Entry 6GGM (X-ray diffraction, 2.73 A resolution); this record covers chains A and P of the 3 polymer chains in the assembly.

[Chain A]
Molecule: MHC class I antigen
From: Homo sapiens
UniProtKB: E2G051 (E2G051_HUMAN); residues 1-274 here correspond to UniProt positions 22-295 (UniProt number = residue number + 21)
Amino-acid sequence (274 residues; row label = number of the first residue in the row):
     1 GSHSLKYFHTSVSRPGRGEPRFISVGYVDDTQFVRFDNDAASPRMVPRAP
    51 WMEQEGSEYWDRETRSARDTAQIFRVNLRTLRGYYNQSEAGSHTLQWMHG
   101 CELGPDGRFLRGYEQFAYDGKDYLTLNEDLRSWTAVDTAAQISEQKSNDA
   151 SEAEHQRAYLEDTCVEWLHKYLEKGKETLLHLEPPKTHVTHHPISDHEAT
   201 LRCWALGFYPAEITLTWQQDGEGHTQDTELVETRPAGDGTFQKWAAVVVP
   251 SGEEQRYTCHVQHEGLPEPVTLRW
Cystine bridges: Cys-101/Cys-164, Cys-203/Cys-259
Metal / ion sites: Zn2+ site 1: Glu-152, His-155 (shared with Lys-5(P) of chain P); Zn2+ site 2: His-181, Glu-183 (shared with 2 residues of chain C); Zn2+ site 3: Asp-196 (shared with 1 residue of chain C)

[Chain P]
Molecule: Mtb44*P2-Phe peptide variant (ARG-PHE-PRO-ALA-LYS-ALA-PRO-LEU-LEU)
Amino-acid sequence (9 residues; row label = number of the first residue in the row):
     1 RFPAKAPLL
Metal / ion sites: Zn2+: Lys-5 (shared with Glu-152(A), His-155(A) of chain A)

[Interface between chain A and chain P]
Pairs across the interface (45; chain A residue first):
  Leu-5(A) / Arg-1(P)
  Tyr-7(A) / Arg-1(P)  hydrogen bond (side chain-backbone)
  Tyr-7(A) / Phe-2(P)  hydrogen bond (side chain-backbone)
  His-9(A) / Phe-2(P)
  Ser-24(A) / Phe-2(P)
  Met-45(A) / Phe-2(P)  hydrophobic
  Tyr-59(A) / Arg-1(P)
  Arg-62(A) / Arg-1(P)
  Glu-63(A) / Arg-1(P)  salt bridge
  Glu-63(A) / Phe-2(P)  hydrogen bond (side chain-backbone)
  Ser-66(A) / Phe-2(P)
  Ser-66(A) / Pro-3(P)
  Ala-67(A) / Phe-2(P)  hydrophobic
  Thr-70(A) / Phe-2(P)
  Thr-70(A) / Lys-5(P)
  Thr-70(A) / Ala-6(P)
  Ile-73(A) / Ala-6(P)
  Ile-73(A) / Pro-7(P)
  Ile-73(A) / Leu-8(P)  hydrophobic
  Phe-74(A) / Ala-6(P)  hydrophobic
  Asn-77(A) / Pro-7(P)  hydrogen bond (side chain-backbone)
  Asn-77(A) / Leu-8(P)
  Asn-77(A) / Leu-9(P)  hydrogen bond (side chain-backbone)
  Thr-80(A) / Leu-9(P)
  Leu-81(A) / Leu-9(P)  hydrophobic
  Tyr-84(A) / Leu-9(P)  hydrogen bond (side chain-backbone)
  Trp-97(A) / Pro-3(P)  hydrophobic
  Trp-97(A) / Lys-5(P)
  Trp-97(A) / Ala-6(P)  hydrophobic
  Trp-97(A) / Pro-7(P)
  His-99(A) / Pro-3(P)
  Glu-114(A) / Pro-7(P)
  Phe-116(A) / Pro-7(P)
  Phe-116(A) / Leu-9(P)  hydrophobic
  Leu-124(A) / Leu-9(P)  hydrophobic
  Ser-143(A) / Leu-9(P)  hydrogen bond (side chain-backbone)
  Lys-146(A) / Leu-9(P)
  Glu-152(A) / Lys-5(P)  salt bridge
  Glu-152(A) / Pro-7(P)
  His-155(A) / Lys-5(P)  hydrogen bond
  Gln-156(A) / Pro-7(P)
  Tyr-159(A) / Arg-1(P)  hydrogen bond (side chain-backbone)
  Tyr-159(A) / Pro-3(P)
  Trp-167(A) / Arg-1(P)
  Tyr-171(A) / Arg-1(P)  hydrogen bond (side chain-backbone)
Interface residues without a listed pair, chain A (35 interface residues in all): Phe-22, Leu-95, Tyr-123, Ser-147, Thr-163
Interface residues without a listed pair, chain P (9 interface residues in all): Ala-4

[In short]
35 residues of chain A and 9 residues of chain P are in contact, with 10 hydrogen bonds and 2 salt bridges.
Among the polar pairs are Glu-63(A)/Arg-1(P), Glu-152(A)/Lys-5(P) and Tyr-7(A)/Arg-1(P). Glu-152(A),
His-155(A) and Lys-5(P) coordinate Zn2+. His-181(A) and Glu-183(A) form the Zn2+ site 2.
Chain A is MHC class I antigen (Homo sapiens) and chain P is Mtb44*P2-Phe peptide variant
(ARG-PHE-PRO-ALA-LYS-ALA-PRO-LEU-LEU); the structure, HLA-E*01:03 in complex with the Mtb44 peptide variant:
Mtb44*P2-Phe, was determined by X-ray diffraction together with 6GH1, 6GH4, 6GHN and 6GL1 from the same study.
